6OEQ - chains C and J of the 8 polymer chains in the assembly; structure by electron microscopy, 4.30 A resolution (low resolution: residue-level contacts below are approximate; hydrogen-bond / salt-bridge calls are withheld).

[Chain C]
Molecule: V(D)J recombination-activating protein 1
Organism: Mus musculus
Notes: EC 3.1.-.-, 2.3.2.27
Reference sequence: P15919 (RAG1_MOUSE); residue numbers follow UniProt; this construct covers 1-1040
Amino-acid sequence (1040 residues; row label = number of the first residue in the row):
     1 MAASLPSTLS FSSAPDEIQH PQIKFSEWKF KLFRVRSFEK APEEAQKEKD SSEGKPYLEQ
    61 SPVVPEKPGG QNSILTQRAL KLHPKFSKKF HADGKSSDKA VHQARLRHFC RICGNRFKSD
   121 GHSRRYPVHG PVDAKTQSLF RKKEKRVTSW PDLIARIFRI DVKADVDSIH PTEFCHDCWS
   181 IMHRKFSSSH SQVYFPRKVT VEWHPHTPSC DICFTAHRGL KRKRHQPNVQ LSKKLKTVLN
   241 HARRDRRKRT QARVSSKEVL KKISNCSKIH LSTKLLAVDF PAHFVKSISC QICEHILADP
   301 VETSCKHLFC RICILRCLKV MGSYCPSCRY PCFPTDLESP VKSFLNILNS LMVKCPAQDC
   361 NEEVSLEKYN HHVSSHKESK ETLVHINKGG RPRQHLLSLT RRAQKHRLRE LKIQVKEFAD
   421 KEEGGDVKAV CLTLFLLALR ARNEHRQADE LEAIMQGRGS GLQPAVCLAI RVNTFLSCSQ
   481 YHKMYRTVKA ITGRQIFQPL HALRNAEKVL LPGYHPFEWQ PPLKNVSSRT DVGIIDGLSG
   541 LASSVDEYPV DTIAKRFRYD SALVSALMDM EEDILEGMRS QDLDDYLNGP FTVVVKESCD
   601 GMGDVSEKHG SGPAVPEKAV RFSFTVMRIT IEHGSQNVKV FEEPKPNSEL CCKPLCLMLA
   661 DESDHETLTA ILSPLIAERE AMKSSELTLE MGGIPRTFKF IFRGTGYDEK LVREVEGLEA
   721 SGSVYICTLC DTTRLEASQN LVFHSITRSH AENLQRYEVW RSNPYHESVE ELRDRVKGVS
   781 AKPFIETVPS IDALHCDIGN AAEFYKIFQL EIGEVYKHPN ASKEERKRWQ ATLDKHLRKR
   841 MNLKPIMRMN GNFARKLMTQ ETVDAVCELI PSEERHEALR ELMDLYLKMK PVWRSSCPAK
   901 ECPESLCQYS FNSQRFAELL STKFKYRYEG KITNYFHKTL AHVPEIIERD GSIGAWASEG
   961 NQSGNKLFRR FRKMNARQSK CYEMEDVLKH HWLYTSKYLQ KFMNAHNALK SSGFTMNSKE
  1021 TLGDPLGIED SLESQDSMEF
Not modelled in the structure: 1-392, 609-612, 1009-1040
Differences from the reference sequence: engineered mutation Gln962 (Glu in P15919)
Curated features (UniProtKB/Swiss-Prot):
  - zinc finger: Cys290 to Arg329 (RING-type), Leu351 to Lys380 (RAG1-type)
  - DNA-binding region: Gly389 to Gln456 (NBD)
  - binding site (Zn(2+)): Cys266, His270, Cys290, Cys293, His295, Cys305, His307, Cys310, Cys313, Cys325, Cys328, Cys355, Cys360, His372, His376
  - binding site (a divalent metal cation): Asp600, Asp708
  - site: Trp893 (Essential for DNA hairpin formation, participates in base-stacking interactions near the cleavage site)
  - cross-link: Lys233 (Glycyl lysine isopeptide (Lys-Gly) (interchain with G-Cter in ubiquitin))
  - mutagenesis: Lys233 (K233M: Abolishes autoubiquitination), His307 (H307A: Displays lower E3 ligase activity and affects the joining step of V(D)J recombination), Cys325 (C325G: Loss of E3 ligase activity and affects the joining step of V(D)J recombination), Arg391 (R391A: Defects in converting nicked products to hairpins; R391L: Impairs DNA-binding and hairpin formation while maintaining some nicking activity), Arg393 (R393A: Impairs DNA-binding and hairpin formation while maintaining some nicking activity), Arg401 (R401A: Allows robust hairpin activity), Arg402 (R402A: Defects in converting nicked products to hairpins), Lys405 (K405A: Reduced hairpin activity), His406 (H406A: Allows robust hairpin activity), Arg407 (R407A: Impairs DNA-binding and reduces hairpin formation without affecting nicking activity), Asn443 (N443A: Impairs DNA-binding; when associated with A-445), His445 (H445A: Impairs DNA-binding; when associated with A-443), 22 further mutagenesis entries in UniProt
What the authors report for this chain:
  - mutagenesis - E962Q: abolished catalytic activity (citing earlier work)
  - mutagenesis - R848A: increased catalytic activity

[Chain J]
Molecule: 61-nt DNA strand
Sequence (61 nucleotides; numbered -3 to 57; the number before each row is that of its first residue; numbers below 1 keep their minus sign (DC-3 is residue -3)):
    -3 CCTGGATCTG GCCTGTCTTA CACAGTGATG CAAATCAAGT GTGAAGCCAG ACAAAAACCC
    57 G
Not modelled in the structure: -3 to 0

[Interface between chain C and chain J]
Pairs across the interface - 32 pairs, chain C then chain J:
  Leu437(C) with DC44(J)
  Arg440(C) with DC43(J); DC44(J)
  Ala441(C) with DC43(J); DC44(J)
  His445(C) with DC43(J)
  Asp600(C) with DC17(J)
  Gly601(C) with DC17(J)
  Gly603(C) with DC17(J); DA18(J)
  Asp708(C) with DA16(J)
  Glu709(C) with DA16(J)
  Ser721(C) with DT15(J)
  Arg734(C) with DT14(J)
  His795(C) with DA16(J); DC17(J)
  Lys844(C) with DC19(J)
  Arg848(C) with DA18(J)
  Asn852(C) with DA20(J)
  Lys931(C) with DC13(J); DT14(J)
  Thr933(C) with DT14(J); DT15(J)
  Asn934(C) with DT14(J); DT15(J)
  Tyr935(C) with DT15(J); DA16(J)
  Gln962(C) with DA18(J)
  Asn965(C) with DA18(J)
  Lys966(C) with DA20(J); DG21(J)
  Arg970(C) with DG21(J)
Also at the interface, not in a pair above, chain C (32 interface residues in all): Asn443, Glu662, Lys710, Lys823, Ile846, Asn850, Arg927, Ile932, Arg969
Also at the interface, not in a pair above, chain J (13 interface residues in all): DT12, DG42

[In short]
The interface between chain C and chain J involves 32 residues on one side and 13 on the other. The paper
reports that E962Q of chain C abolishes catalytic activity; R848A of chain C increases catalytic activity.
Here chain C is V(D)J recombination-activating protein 1 (Mus musculus) and chain J is a 61-nt DNA strand.
Entry 6OEQ (Cryo-EM structure of mouse RAG1/2 12RSS-PRC/23RSS-NFC complex (DNA1)) was determined by electron
microscopy together with 6OEM, 6OEN, 6OEO, 6OEP, 6OER and 6V0V from the same study.
